PDB entry 4GQ3 | X-ray diffraction, 1.56 A resolution | chain A

== Chain A ==
Protein: Menin
Source organism: Homo sapiens
UniProtKB: O00255 (MEN1_HUMAN); numbering as in UniProt; present here: 1-53, 74-386, 399-459, 537-593
Amino-acid sequence (489 residues; numbered -4 to 593; 109 numbers in that range are skipped by the numbering (no residue carries them; nothing is unmodelled there); the number before each row is that of its first residue; numbers below 1 keep their minus sign (Gly-4 is residue -4)):
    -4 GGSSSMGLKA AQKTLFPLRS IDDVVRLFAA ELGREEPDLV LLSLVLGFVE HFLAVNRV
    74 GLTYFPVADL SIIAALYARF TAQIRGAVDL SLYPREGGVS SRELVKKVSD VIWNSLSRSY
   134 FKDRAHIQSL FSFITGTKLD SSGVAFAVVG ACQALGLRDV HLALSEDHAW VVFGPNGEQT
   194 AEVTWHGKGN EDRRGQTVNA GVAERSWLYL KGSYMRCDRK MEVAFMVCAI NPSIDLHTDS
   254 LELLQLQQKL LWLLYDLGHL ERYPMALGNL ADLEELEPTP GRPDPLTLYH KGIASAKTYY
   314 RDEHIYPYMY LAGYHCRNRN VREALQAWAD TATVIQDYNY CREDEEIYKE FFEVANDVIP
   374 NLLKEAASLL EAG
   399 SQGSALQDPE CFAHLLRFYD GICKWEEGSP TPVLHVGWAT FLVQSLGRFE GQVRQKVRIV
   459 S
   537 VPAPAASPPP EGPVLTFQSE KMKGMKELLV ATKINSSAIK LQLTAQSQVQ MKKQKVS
Disordered / not traced: -4 to 1, 537-547, 589-593
Construct notes: expression tag (-4 to 0); engineered mutation Ala541 (Thr in O00255)
UniProt features mapped onto this chain:
  - modified residue: Ser543 (Phosphoserine)
  - natural variant: Pro12 (P12L: In MEN1), Leu22 (L22R: In MEN1), Glu26 (E26K: In parathyroid adenoma and MEN1), Leu39 (L39W: In MEN1), Gly42 (G42D: In MEN1), Glu45 (E45G: In MEN1; E45K: In MEN1), Leu89 to Ala95 (deletion: In MEN1), Arg98 (R98L: In MEN1), Gly110 (G110E: In MEN1), Lys119 (deletion: In MEN1), Lys135 (K135I: In MEN1), His139 (H139D: In MEN1; H139P: In MEN1; H139R: In MEN1; H139Y: In MEN1), 75 further natural variant entries in UniProt
  - mutagenesis: Ala182 (A182F: Reduced interaction with KMT2A), Met278 (M278W: Loss of interaction with KMT2A and JUND), Asp285 (D285R: Reduced interaction with KMT2A; when associated with R-288 and R-290), Glu288 (E288R: Reduced interaction with KMT2A; when associated with R-285 and R-290), Glu290 (E290R: Reduced interaction with KMT2A; when associated with R-285 and R-288), Tyr319 (Y319A: Reduced interaction with KMT2A), Tyr323 (Y323A: Reduced interaction with KMT2A), Glu366 (E366A: Reduced interaction with KMT2A; when associated with A-370), Asp370 (D370A: Reduced interaction with KMT2A; when associated with A-366)
Small-molecule neighbours: 0RO (4-[4-(5,5-dimethyl-4,5-dihydro-1,3-thiazol-2-yl)piperazin-1-yl]-6-propylthieno[2,3-d]pyrimidine): Ser155, Leu177, Ser178, Glu179, Asp180, His181, Ala182, Phe238, Cys241, Tyr276, Met278, Asn282, Tyr319, Met322, Tyr323, Glu363
From the paper describing this entry:
  - binding site for 0RO: Ser155, Leu177, Ser178 to His181, Ala182, Phe238, Cys241, Tyr276, Met278, Tyr319, Met322, Tyr323
  - mutagenesis - D252K/L289K: decreased binding to MBM2
  - mutagenesis - D252K/L289K: unchanged stability
  - mutagenesis - D252K/L289K: unchanged binding to MBM1

== Summary ==
Chain A binds compound 0RO. UniProt lists 9 mutagenesis sites. From the paper: a binding site for 0RO at
Ser155, Leu177 and Ser178 among others; D252K/L289K reduce binding to MBM2.
Chain A is Menin (Homo sapiens); the structure, Human menin with bound inhibitor MI-2, was determined by X-ray
diffraction, deposited together with 4GPQ, 4GQ4 and 4GQ6.
